PDB entry 6WDN | electron microscopy, 3.20 A resolution | chains I and J of the 10 polymer chains in the assembly

# Chain I
Molecule: Calcium uniporter protein, mitochondrial
Source organism: Homo sapiens
UniProtKB: Q8NE86 (MCU_HUMAN); residue numbers follow UniProt; this construct covers 169-346
Chain sequence (178 residues; row label = number of the first residue in the row):
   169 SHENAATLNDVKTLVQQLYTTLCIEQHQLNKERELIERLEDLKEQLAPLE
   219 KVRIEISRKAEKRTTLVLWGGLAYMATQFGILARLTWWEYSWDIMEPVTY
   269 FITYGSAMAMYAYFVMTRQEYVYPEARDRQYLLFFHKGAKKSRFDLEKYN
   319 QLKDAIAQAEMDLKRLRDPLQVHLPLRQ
Unresolved in the structure: 169-176, 337-346
UniProt features mapped onto this chain:
  - region: Thr-285 to Val-290 (Juxtamembrane helix)
  - motif: Trp-260 to Tyr-268 (Selectivity filter)
  - binding site (Ca(2+)): Glu-264
  - modified residue: Lys-332 (N6-acetyllysine)
  - mutagenesis: Lys-180 (K180A: No effect on calcium uptake, oligomerization and interaction with MICU1 and MICU2), Cys-191 (C191A: Does not affect glutathionylation in response to reactive oxygen species), Leu-240 (L240W: Abolished calcium uptake), Ala-241 (A241W: Abolished interaction with EMRE/SMDT1 and calcium uptake), Gly-248 (G248W: Abolished calcium uptake), Glu-257 (E257A: According to a report, inhibits calcium uptake. According to a subsequent report, does not affect greatly calcium uptake; E257S: Does not affect greatly calcium uptake), Ser-259 (S259A: Does not inhibit calcium uptake. Strongly reduced sensitivity to ruthenium red inhibition; S259R: Prevents entrance of calcium into the pore), Trp-260 (W260A/F/Y: Abolished mitochondrial calcium uptake), Asp-261 to Glu-264 (Dominant negative (DN) mutant; inhibits calcium uptake. Inhibits calcium channel activity ...), Asp-261 (D261A/Q: Abolished interaction with MICU1; D261E: Partially functional; does not completely abolish calcium channel activity. Does not affect interaction with MICU1), Ile-262 (I262V/A: Does not affect mitochondrial calcium uptake), Met-263 (M263A: Reduced but not abolished mitochondrial calcium uptake), 11 further mutagenesis entries in UniProt

# Chain J
Molecule: Essential MCU regulator, mitochondrial
Source organism: Homo sapiens
UniProtKB: Q9H4I9 (EMRE_HUMAN); numbering as in UniProt (aligned over 48-98)
Chain sequence (51 residues; each row starts with the number of its first residue):
    48 VIVTRSGAILPKPVKMSFGLLRVFSIVIPFLYVGTLISKNFAALLEEHDI
    98 F
Unresolved in the structure: 94-98
UniProt features mapped onto this chain:
  - motif: Gly-81 to Ser-85 (GXXXX[G/A/S])
  - mutagenesis: Pro-58 (P58W: Abolished interaction with MCU), Lys-59 (K59W: Abolished interaction with MCU), Pro-60 (P60A/W: Abolished interaction with MCU), Leu-67 to Val-70 (Does not affect interaction with MCU), Gly-81 (G81W: Abolishes calcium uptake into mitochondria), Leu-83 (L83W: Promotes association with MCU, protecting SMDT1/EMRE from degradation by AFG3L2 and SP7), Ser-85 (S85W: Abolishes calcium uptake into mitochondria. Promotes association with MCU, protecting SMDT1/EMRE from degradation by AFG3L2 and SP7)

# How chain I and chain J interact
Contacting residue pairs - 23 pairs, chain I then chain J:
  Trp-237(I) / Arg-69(J)
  Trp-237(I) / Val-70(J)  hydrophobic
  Trp-237(I) / Ile-73(J)  hydrophobic
  Leu-240(I) / Val-70(J)  hydrophobic
  Leu-240(I) / Ile-73(J)  hydrophobic
  Ala-241(I) / Phe-77(J)  hydrophobic
  Ala-244(I) / Val-74(J)  hydrophobic
  Ala-244(I) / Phe-77(J)
  Ala-244(I) / Leu-78(J)
  Thr-245(I) / Phe-77(J)  hydrogen bond (backbone-backbone)
  Thr-245(I) / Gly-81(J)
  Phe-247(I) / Leu-78(J)  hydrophobic
  Gly-248(I) / Leu-78(J)
  Gly-248(I) / Gly-81(J)
  Gly-248(I) / Thr-82(J)
  Ile-249(I) / Gly-81(J)  hydrogen bond (backbone-backbone)
  Ile-249(I) / Ile-84(J)  hydrophobic
  Ile-249(I) / Ser-85(J)
  Arg-252(I) / Ser-85(J)
  Arg-252(I) / Lys-86(J)
  Leu-253(I) / Ser-85(J)
  Glu-257(I) / Ala-89(J)
  Tyr-258(I) / Leu-92(J)
Also at the interface, not in a pair above, chain J (14 interface residues in all): Met-63

# Overview
The interface between chain I and chain J involves 12 residues on one side and 14 on the other; the contacts
include 2 hydrogen bonds. Backbone hydrogen bonds pair Thr-245(I)/Phe-77(J) and Ile-249(I)/Gly-81(J).
Here chain I is Calcium uniporter protein, mitochondrial and chain J is Essential MCU regulator,
mitochondrial, both from Homo sapiens. Entry 6WDN (Cryo-EM structure of mitochondrial calcium uniporter
holocomplex in low Ca2+) was determined by electron microscopy, deposited together with 6WDO.
